Entry 7UNK (electron microscopy, 3.45 A resolution); this record covers chains A and C of the 4 polymer chains in the assembly.

Chain A:
Protein: Importin-4
Organism: Homo sapiens
Reference sequence: Q8TEX9 (IPO4_HUMAN); numbering as in UniProt (aligned over 1-1081)
Amino-acid sequence (1081 residues; row label = number of the first residue in the row):
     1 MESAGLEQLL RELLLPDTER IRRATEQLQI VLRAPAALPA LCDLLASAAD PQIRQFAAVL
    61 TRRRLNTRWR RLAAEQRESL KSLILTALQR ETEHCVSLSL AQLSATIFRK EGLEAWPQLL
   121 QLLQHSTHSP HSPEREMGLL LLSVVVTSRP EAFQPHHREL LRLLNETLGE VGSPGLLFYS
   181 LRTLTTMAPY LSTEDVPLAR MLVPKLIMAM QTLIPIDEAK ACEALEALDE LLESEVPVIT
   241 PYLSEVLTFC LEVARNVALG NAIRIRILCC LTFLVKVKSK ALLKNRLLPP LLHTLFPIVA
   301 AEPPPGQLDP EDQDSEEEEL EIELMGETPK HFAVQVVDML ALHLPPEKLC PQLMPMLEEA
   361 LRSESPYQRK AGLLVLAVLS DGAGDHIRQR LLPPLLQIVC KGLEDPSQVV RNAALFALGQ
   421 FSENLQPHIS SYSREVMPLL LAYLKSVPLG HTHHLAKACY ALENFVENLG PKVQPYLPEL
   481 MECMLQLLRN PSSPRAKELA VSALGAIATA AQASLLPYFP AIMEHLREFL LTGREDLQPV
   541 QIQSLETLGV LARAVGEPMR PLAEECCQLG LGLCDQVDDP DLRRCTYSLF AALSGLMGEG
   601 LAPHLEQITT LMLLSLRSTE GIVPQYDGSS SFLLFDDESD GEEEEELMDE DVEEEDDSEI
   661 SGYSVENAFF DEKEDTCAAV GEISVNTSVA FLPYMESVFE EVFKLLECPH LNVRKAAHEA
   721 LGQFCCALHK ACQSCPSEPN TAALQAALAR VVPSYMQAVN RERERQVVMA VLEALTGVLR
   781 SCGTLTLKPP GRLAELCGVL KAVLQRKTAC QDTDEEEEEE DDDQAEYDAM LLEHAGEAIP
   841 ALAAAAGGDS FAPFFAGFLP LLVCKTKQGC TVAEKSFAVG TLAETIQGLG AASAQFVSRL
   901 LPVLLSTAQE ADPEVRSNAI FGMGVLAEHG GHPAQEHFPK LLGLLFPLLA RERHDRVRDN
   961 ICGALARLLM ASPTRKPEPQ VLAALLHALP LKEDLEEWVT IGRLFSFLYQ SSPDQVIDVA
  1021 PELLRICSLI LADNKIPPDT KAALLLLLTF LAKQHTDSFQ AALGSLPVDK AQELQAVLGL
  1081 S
Not modelled in the structure: 1-9, 35-39, 316-325, 978-979, 1009-1013, 1079-1081
Swiss-Prot annotation at these positions:
  - modified residue: M1 (N-acetylmethionine)

Chain C:
Protein: Histone H3
Organism: Xenopus laevis
Reference sequence: Q92133 (Q92133_XENLA); residues 0-135 here correspond to UniProt positions 1-136 (UniProt number = residue number + 1)
Amino-acid sequence (136 residues; numbered 0 to 135; the number before each row is that of its first residue; numbering starts at 0):
     0 MARTKQTARK STGGKAPRKQ LATKAARKSA PATGGVKKPH RYRPGTVALR EIRRYQKSTE
    60 LLIRKLPFQR LVREIAQDFK TDLRFQSSAV MALQEASEAY LVGLFEDTNL CGIHAKRVTI
   120 MPKDIQLARR IRGERA
Not modelled in the structure: 0, 27-36, 135

How chain A and chain C interact:
Residue-residue contacts (83):
  E226(A) with T45(C)
  E230(A) with T45(C); R49(C), salt bridge
  E233(A) with V46(C)
  R266(A) with T45(C)
  D381(A) with R8(C), hydrogen bond (backbone-side chain); K9(C), salt bridge
  G384(A) with R8(C)
  R388(A) with A7(C), hydrogen bond (side chain-backbone); R8(C)
  F416(A) with R26(C)
  E423(A) with Q19(C)
  N424(A) with R8(C), hydrogen bond (backbone-side chain); K9(C), hydrogen bond
  Q426(A) with K9(C); S10(C), hydrogen bond (side chain-backbone)
  P427(A) with A7(C), hydrophobic
  A456(A) with T22(C)
  K457(A) with K23(C)
  Y460(A) with T22(C); K23(C); A25(C), hydrophobic
  E463(A) with R17(C), salt bridge; T22(C)
  N464(A) with Q19(C), hydrogen bond
  E467(A) with R17(C), salt bridge
  R495(A) with A21(C), hydrogen bond (side chain-backbone)
  L499(A) with T22(C)
  S502(A) with R17(C); A21(C)
  Q543(A) with L20(C); A21(C)
  E546(A) with K18(C)
  R553(A) with A15(C)
  D578(A) with Q85(C); S86(C), hydrogen bond (side chain-backbone)
  D581(A) with L20(C)
  R584(A) with K18(C)
  S588(A) with K18(C), hydrogen bond
  L614(A) with S87(C); M90(C); A91(C)
  R617(A) with M90(C); E94(C), salt bridge
  S618(A) with M90(C)
  E620(A) with K64(C); S86(C), hydrogen bond; M90(C)
  I622(A) with I51(C), hydrophobic; Q55(C)
  V623(A) with R40(C)
  E642(A) with T118(C)
  E655(A) with R63(C)
  Y663(A) with R42(C); P43(C); L48(C), hydrophobic; R52(C); Q55(C)
  S664(A) with R40(C)
  V665(A) with Y41(C)
  E666(A) with H39(C); R40(C), salt bridge
  N667(A) with P38(C), hydrogen bond (backbone-backbone); Y41(C)
  F670(A) with I51(C), hydrophobic
  D675(A) with K18(C), salt bridge
  L705(A) with Y54(C)
  P709(A) with E50(C); I51(C), hydrophobic; Y54(C)
  E826(A) with R8(C), salt bridge
  M830(A) with R8(C)
  E833(A) with Q5(C)
  E837(A) with K4(C), salt bridge
  G880(A) with R2(C)
  E884(A) with R2(C), salt bridge
  E914(A) with T3(C)
  N918(A) with R2(C); T3(C)
  F921(A) with A1(C), hydrophobic
  R956(A) with T3(C)
  N960(A) with A1(C)
  E997(A) with A1(C), hydrogen bond (side chain-backbone)
Also at the interface, not in a pair above, chain A (81 interface residues in all): P189, D229, F273, D385, Q420, C459, E498, A506, I542, V550, C574, V577, C585, T619, Q625, E654, G662, E707, C708, E773, S876, F877, T881, E996
Also at the interface, not in a pair above, chain C (48 interface residues in all): T11, G12, K14, R53, T58
The authors on this interface:
  - interface residues, chain C: A1(C), A7(C), K14(C), T45(C)

In short:
81 residues of chain A and 48 residues of chain C are in contact, with 12 hydrogen bonds and 10 salt bridges.
Among the polar pairs are E230(A)-R49(C), D381(A)-K9(C) and E463(A)-R17(C). From the paper: interface residues
A1(C), A7(C) and K14(C) among others.
Here chain A is Importin-4 (Homo sapiens) and chain C is Histone H3 (Xenopus laevis). Entry 7UNK (Structure of
Importin-4 bound to the H3-H4-ASF1 histone-histone chaperone complex) was determined by electron microscopy,
deposited together with 8DYO.
